Entry 5FWV (X-ray diffraction, 3.20 A resolution); this record covers chain A.

[Chain A]
Molecule: Kremen protein 1
From: Homo sapiens
Notes: fragment: ecd, residues 29-373
UniProtKB: Q96MU8 (KREM1_HUMAN); the construct has insertions or renumbered stretches relative to UniProt, so the offset changes along the chain: 29-324 = UniProt 29-324; 336-384 = UniProt 325-373
Sequence (406 residues; row label = number of the first residue in the row; numbers below 1 keep their minus sign (Met-10 is residue -10)):
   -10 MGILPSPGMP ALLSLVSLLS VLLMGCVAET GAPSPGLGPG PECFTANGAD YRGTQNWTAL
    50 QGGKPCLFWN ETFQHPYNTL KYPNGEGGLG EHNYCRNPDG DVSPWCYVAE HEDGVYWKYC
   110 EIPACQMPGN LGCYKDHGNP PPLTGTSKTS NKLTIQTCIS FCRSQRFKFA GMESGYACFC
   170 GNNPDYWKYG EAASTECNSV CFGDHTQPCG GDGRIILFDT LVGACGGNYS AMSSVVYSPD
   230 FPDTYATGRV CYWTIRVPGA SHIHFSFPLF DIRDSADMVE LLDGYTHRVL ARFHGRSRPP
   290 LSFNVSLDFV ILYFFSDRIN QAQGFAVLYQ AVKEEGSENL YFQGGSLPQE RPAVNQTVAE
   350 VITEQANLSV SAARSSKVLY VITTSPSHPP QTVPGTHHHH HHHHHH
Disordered / not traced: -10 to 28, 323-395
Sequence notes: initiating methionine (-10); expression tag (-9 to 28, 385-395); insertion (325-335)
Disulfide bonds: Cys32-Cys114, Cys55-Cys95, Cys84-Cys109, Cys122-Cys186, Cys147-Cys167, Cys151-Cys169, Cys190-Cys198, Cys214-Cys240
Glycans and other covalent adducts: N-acetylglucosamine (NAG) linked to Asn45, Asn59
Swiss-Prot annotation at these positions:
  - glycosylation (N-linked (GlcNAc...) asparagine): Asn45, Asn59, Asn217, Asn293, Asn344, Asn356
From the paper describing this entry:
  - conformationally variable residues (order/disorder transition): Ala98 to Asp102
  - disease-associated variants - F207S: decreased stability (proposed by the authors, not directly observed)

[In short]
Covalently linked N-acetylglucosamine: at Asn45 and Asn59. From the paper: F207S reduces stability;
conformational variability at Ala98.
Chain A is Kremen protein 1 (Homo sapiens); the structure, Wnt modulator Kremen crystal form III at 3.2A, was
determined by X-ray diffraction, deposited together with 5FWS, 5FWU and 5FWW.
